Entry 3DY0 (X-ray diffraction, 1.55 A resolution); this record covers chains A and B.

Chain A:
Protein: N-terminus Plasma serine protease inhibitor
From: Homo sapiens
Notes: fragment: PPE cleaved, residues 37-372
UniProtKB: P05154 (IPSP_HUMAN); residues 18-353 here correspond to UniProt positions 37-372 (UniProt number = residue number + 19)
Sequence (336 residues; row label = number of the first residue in the row):
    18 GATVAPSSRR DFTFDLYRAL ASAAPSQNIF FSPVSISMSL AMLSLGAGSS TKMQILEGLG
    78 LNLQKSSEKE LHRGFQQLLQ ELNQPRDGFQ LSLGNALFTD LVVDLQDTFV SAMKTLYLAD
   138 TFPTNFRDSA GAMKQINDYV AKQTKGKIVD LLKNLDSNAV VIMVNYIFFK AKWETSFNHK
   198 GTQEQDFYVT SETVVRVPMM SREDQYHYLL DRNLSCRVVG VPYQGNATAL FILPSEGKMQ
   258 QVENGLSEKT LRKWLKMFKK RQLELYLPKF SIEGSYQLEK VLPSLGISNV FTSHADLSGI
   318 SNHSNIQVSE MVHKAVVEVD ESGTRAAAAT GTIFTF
Not modelled in the structure: 18-25
UniProt features mapped onto this chain:
  - glycosylation: Thr20 (O-linked (GalNAc...) threonine), Asn230 (N-linked (GlcNAc...) asparagine), Asn243 (N-linked (GlcNAc...) asparagine), Asn319 (N-linked (GlcNAc...) asparagine)

Chain B:
Protein: C-terminus Plasma serine protease inhibitor
From: Homo sapiens
Notes: fragment: PPE cleaved, residues 379-406
UniProtKB: P05154 (IPSP_HUMAN); residues 360-387 here correspond to UniProt positions 379-406 (UniProt number = residue number + 19)
Sequence (29 residues; each row starts with the number of its first residue):
   359 RSQRLVFNRP FLMFIVDNNI LFLGKVNRP
Not modelled in the structure: 359
Sequence notes: cloning artifact (359)

How chain A and chain B interact:
Residue-residue contacts - 122 pairs, chain A then chain B:
  Thr30(A) - Leu381(B)
  Phe31(A) - Phe372(B)  hydrophobic
  Phe31(A) - Ile378(B)  hydrophobic
  Phe31(A) - Leu381(B)  hydrophobic
  Tyr34(A) - Leu370(B)
  Tyr34(A) - Leu381(B)  hydrophobic
  Tyr34(A) - Lys383(B)
  Ser43(A) - Asn385(B)
  Ser43(A) - Arg386(B)  hydrogen bond (backbone-side chain)
  Gln44(A) - Lys383(B)
  Gln44(A) - Asn385(B)
  Gln44(A) - Arg386(B)
  Asn45(A) - Lys383(B)
  Asn45(A) - Val384(B)
  Asn45(A) - Asn385(B)  hydrogen bond (side chain-backbone)
  Asn45(A) - Arg386(B)  hydrogen bond (side chain-backbone)
  Ile46(A) - Gly382(B)
  Ile46(A) - Lys383(B)  hydrogen bond (backbone-backbone)
  Phe47(A) - Phe380(B)  hydrophobic
  Phe47(A) - Leu381(B)
  Phe47(A) - Gly382(B)
  Phe48(A) - Phe380(B)
  Phe48(A) - Leu381(B)  hydrogen bond (backbone-backbone)
  Ser49(A) - Leu379(B)  hydrogen bond (side chain-backbone)
  Ser49(A) - Phe380(B)
  Pro50(A) - Ile378(B)
  Pro50(A) - Leu379(B)
  Pro50(A) - Phe380(B)
  Pro50(A) - Leu381(B)
  Val51(A) - Ile378(B)
  Val51(A) - Leu379(B)
  Leu95(A) - Asn377(B)
  Phe106(A) - Asp375(B)
  Leu108(A) - Leu379(B)  hydrophobic
  Ile184(A) - Phe380(B)  hydrophobic
  Phe186(A) - Ile373(B)  hydrophobic
  Phe186(A) - Phe380(B)  hydrophobic
  Gln202(A) - Val364(B)
  Asp203(A) - Asn366(B)
  Phe204(A) - Phe365(B)
  Phe204(A) - Asn366(B)
  Phe204(A) - Arg367(B)
  Phe204(A) - Pro368(B)
  Phe204(A) - Phe369(B)  hydrophobic
  Phe204(A) - Asn385(B)
  Phe204(A) - Pro387(B)
  Tyr205(A) - Asn366(B)  hydrogen bond (backbone-backbone)
  Tyr205(A) - Arg367(B)
  Tyr205(A) - Pro368(B)
  Val206(A) - Pro368(B)
  Val206(A) - Asn385(B)
  Val206(A) - Arg386(B)
  Val212(A) - Pro387(B)
  Val214(A) - Pro387(B)  hydrophobic
  Met216(A) - Val364(B)  hydrophobic
  Met216(A) - Phe365(B)
  Glu220(A) - Ser360(B)
  Tyr225(A) - Gln361(B)  hydrogen bond
  Arg234(A) - Gln361(B)
  Arg234(A) - Leu363(B)
  Val236(A) - Leu363(B)  hydrophobic
  Val236(A) - Phe365(B)  hydrophobic
  Tyr240(A) - Met371(B)
  Asn243(A) - Asp375(B)
  Asn243(A) - Asn376(B)
  Ala244(A) - Val374(B)
  Thr245(A) - Phe372(B)
  Thr245(A) - Ile373(B)
  Thr245(A) - Val374(B)  hydrogen bond (backbone-backbone)
  Ala246(A) - Phe372(B)
  Leu247(A) - Leu370(B)
  Leu247(A) - Met371(B)
  Leu247(A) - Phe372(B)  hydrogen bond (backbone-backbone)
  Phe248(A) - Phe365(B)  hydrophobic
  Phe248(A) - Phe369(B)  hydrophobic
  Phe248(A) - Leu370(B)
  Phe248(A) - Met371(B)  hydrophobic
  Ile249(A) - Phe365(B)
  Ile249(A) - Phe369(B)
  Ile249(A) - Leu370(B)  hydrogen bond (backbone-backbone)
  Ile249(A) - Phe372(B)  hydrophobic
  Leu250(A) - Leu363(B)  hydrophobic
  Leu250(A) - Val364(B)
  Leu250(A) - Phe365(B)  hydrophobic
  Leu250(A) - Arg367(B)
  Pro251(A) - Arg367(B)  hydrogen bond (backbone-side chain)
  Pro251(A) - Pro368(B)
  Ser252(A) - Arg367(B)
  Glu253(A) - Arg367(B)
  Met256(A) - Pro368(B)
  Met256(A) - Phe369(B)
  Met256(A) - Leu370(B)  hydrophobic
  Met256(A) - Lys383(B)
  Val259(A) - Leu370(B)  hydrophobic
  Glu260(A) - Lys383(B)  salt bridge
  Leu263(A) - Leu370(B)  hydrophobic
  Glu265(A) - Ile378(B)
  Leu268(A) - Ile378(B)  hydrophobic
  Trp271(A) - Phe372(B)  hydrophobic
  Arg278(A) - Gln361(B)  hydrogen bond
  Gln279(A) - Ser360(B)
  Gln279(A) - Gln361(B)  hydrogen bond (backbone-backbone)
  Leu280(A) - Gln361(B)
  Glu281(A) - Gln361(B)  hydrogen bond (backbone-backbone)
  Glu281(A) - Arg362(B)  salt bridge
  Glu281(A) - Leu363(B)  hydrogen bond (backbone-backbone)
  Leu282(A) - Leu363(B)
  Leu282(A) - Phe365(B)  hydrophobic
  Tyr283(A) - Leu363(B)  hydrogen bond (backbone-backbone)
  Tyr283(A) - Val364(B)
  Tyr283(A) - Phe365(B)  hydrogen bond (backbone-backbone)
  Pro285(A) - Phe365(B)
  Phe287(A) - Phe369(B)  hydrophobic
  Phe287(A) - Met371(B)  hydrophobic
  Phe287(A) - Val384(B)  hydrophobic
  Ile289(A) - Lys383(B)
  Val336(A) - Met371(B)  hydrophobic
  Thr341(A) - Ile373(B)
  Ala343(A) - Ile373(B)  hydrophobic
  Ala343(A) - Phe380(B)  hydrophobic
  Ala344(A) - Phe380(B)
  Ala345(A) - Phe380(B)  hydrophobic
Other interface residues (no listed pair), chain A (66 interface residues in all): Ala38, Thr210, Leu284, Val334

In short:
66 residues of chain A and 28 residues of chain B are in contact; the contacts include 18 hydrogen bonds and 2
salt bridges. Polar contacts include Glu260(A)-Lys383(B), Glu281(A)-Arg362(B) and Ser43(A)-Arg386(B).
Chain A is N-terminus Plasma serine protease inhibitor and chain B is C-terminus Plasma serine protease
inhibitor, both from Homo sapiens; the structure, Crystal Structure of Cleaved PCI Bound to Heparin, was
determined by X-ray diffraction.
